Entry 8U7I (electron microscopy, 2.57 A resolution); this record covers chains A and D of the 16 polymer chains in the assembly.

Chain A (and D):
Name: Endonuclease GajA
Organism: Bacillus cereus VD045
Notes: chain D of this document is another copy of the same molecule, construct and numbering; everything in this record applies to it too
UniProtKB: J8H9C1 (GAJA_BACC6); numbering as in UniProt (aligned over 2-578)
Sequence (675 residues; row label = number of the first residue in the row; numbers below 1 keep their minus sign (Met-96 is residue -96)):
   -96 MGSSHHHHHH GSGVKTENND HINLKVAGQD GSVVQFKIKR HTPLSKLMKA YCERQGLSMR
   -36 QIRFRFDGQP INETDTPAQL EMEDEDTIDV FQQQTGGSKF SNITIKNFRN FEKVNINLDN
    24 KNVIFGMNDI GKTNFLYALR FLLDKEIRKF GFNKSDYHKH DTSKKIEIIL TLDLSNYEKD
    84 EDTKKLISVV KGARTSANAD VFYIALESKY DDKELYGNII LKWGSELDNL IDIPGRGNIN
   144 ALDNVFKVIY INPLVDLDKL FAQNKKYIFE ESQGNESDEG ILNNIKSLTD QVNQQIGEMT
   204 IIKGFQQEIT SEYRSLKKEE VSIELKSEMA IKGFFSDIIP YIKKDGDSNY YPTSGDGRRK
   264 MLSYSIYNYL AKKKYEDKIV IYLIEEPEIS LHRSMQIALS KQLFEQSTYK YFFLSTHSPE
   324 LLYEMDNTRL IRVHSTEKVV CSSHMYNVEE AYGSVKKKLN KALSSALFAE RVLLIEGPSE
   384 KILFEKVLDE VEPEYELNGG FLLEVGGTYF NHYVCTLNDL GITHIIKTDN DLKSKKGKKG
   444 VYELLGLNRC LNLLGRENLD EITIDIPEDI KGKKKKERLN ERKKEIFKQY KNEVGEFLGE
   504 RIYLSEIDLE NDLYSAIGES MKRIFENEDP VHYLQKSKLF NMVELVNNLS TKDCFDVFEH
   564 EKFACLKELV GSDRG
Disordered / not traced: -96 to -72, -41 to -39, -26 to -11, 256-257, 576-578
Sequence notes: expression tag (-96 to 1)
Swiss-Prot annotation at these positions:
  - binding site (ATP): Asp32 to Thr36
  - binding site (a divalent metal cation): Glu379, Glu383, Asp463, Glu464, Glu513
  - site (Interaction with GajB): Lys94, Arg97
  - mutagenesis: Lys35 (K35A: Retains endonuclease activity), His320 (H320A: Retains endonuclease activity, ATP only partially inhibits endonuclease activity), Glu379 (E379A: Loss of endonuclease activity), Asp511 (D511A: Loss of endonuclease activity), Lys541 (K541A: Loss of endonuclease activity)
From the paper describing this entry:
  - self-association interface (contacts with another copy of this molecule); pairs are residue here / residue on that copy: Asp135-Arg139 (hydrogen bond)
  - catalytic residues: Gly409 (by similarity / conservation)

Interface between chain A and chain D:
Residue-residue contacts - 139 pairs, chain A then chain D:
  Phe164(A) with Leu228(D), hydrophobic
  Ile171(A) with Phe208(D), hydrophobic
  Phe172(A) with Ile204(D); Leu228(D), hydrophobic
  Ser175(A) with Ile204(D)
  Gln176(A) with Ile204(D)
  Asn178(A) with Thr203(D)
  Asp181(A) with Met202(D); Thr203(D), hydrogen bond (side chain-backbone); Ile204(D)
  Ile184(A) with Gln198(D); Glu201(D); Met202(D), hydrophobic
  Leu185(A) with Met202(D), hydrophobic
  Asn187(A) with Gln198(D), hydrogen bond
  Ile188(A) with Gln198(D); Ile199(D), hydrophobic
  Leu191(A) with Leu191(D), hydrophobic; Gln194(D); Val195(D), hydrophobic
  Gln194(A) with Leu191(D)
  Val195(A) with Leu191(D), hydrophobic
  Gln198(A) with Ile184(D); Asn187(D), hydrogen bond; Ile188(D)
  Ile199(A) with Ile188(D), hydrophobic; Phe237(D), hydrophobic
  Glu201(A) with Ile184(D)
  Met202(A) with Asp181(D); Ile184(D), hydrophobic; Leu185(D), hydrophobic
  Thr203(A) with Asn178(D), hydrogen bond; Asp181(D), hydrogen bond
  Ile204(A) with Phe172(D), hydrophobic; Ser175(D); Gln176(D); Asp181(D)
  Ile205(A) with Ile241(D), hydrophobic
  Phe208(A) with Ile171(D), hydrophobic; Tyr272(D)
  Glu211(A) with Tyr272(D)
  Ile212(A) with Ser268(D); Ile269(D); Tyr272(D), hydrophobic
  Glu215(A) with Ser268(D); Asn271(D); Lys275(D), salt bridge
  Tyr216(A) with Arg261(D), hydrogen bond (side chain-backbone); Met264(D), hydrophobic; Leu265(D); Ser268(D)
  Arg217(A) with Asp248(D), salt bridge
  Leu219(A) with Met264(D); Ser268(D); Ala301(D); Gln305(D)
  Glu222(A) with Lys247(D), salt bridge; Arg261(D), salt bridge
  Glu223(A) with Asp248(D), hydrogen bond (backbone-backbone)
  Val224(A) with Ile245(D), hydrophobic; Lys246(D); Lys247(D); Asp248(D), hydrogen bond (backbone-side chain)
  Ser225(A) with Tyr244(D); Ile245(D); Lys246(D), hydrogen bond (backbone-backbone); Asp248(D), hydrogen bond
  Ile226(A) with Tyr244(D); Ile245(D), hydrophobic; Leu265(D), hydrophobic
  Glu227(A) with Ile242(D); Pro243(D); Tyr244(D), hydrogen bond (backbone-backbone); Lys246(D); Tyr253(D)
  Leu228(A) with Phe164(D), hydrophobic; Phe172(D), hydrophobic; Ile241(D), hydrophobic; Ile242(D); Pro243(D), hydrophobic
  Lys229(A) with Ile241(D); Ile242(D), hydrogen bond (backbone-backbone); Tyr244(D); Tyr253(D), hydrogen bond
  Ser230(A) with Met232(D); Asp240(D), hydrogen bond
  Glu231(A) with Asp240(D), hydrogen bond (backbone-side chain); Ile242(D)
  Met232(A) with Ser230(D); Met232(D), hydrophobic; Asp240(D), hydrogen bond (backbone-side chain)
  Ile234(A) with Tyr244(D); Tyr253(D), hydrophobic
  Phe237(A) with Ile199(D), hydrophobic
  Asp240(A) with Ser230(D), hydrogen bond; Glu231(D), hydrogen bond (side chain-backbone); Met232(D), hydrogen bond (side chain-backbone)
  Ile241(A) with Ile205(D), hydrophobic; Leu228(D), hydrophobic; Lys229(D)
  Ile242(A) with Glu227(D); Leu228(D); Lys229(D), hydrogen bond (backbone-backbone); Glu231(D)
  Pro243(A) with Glu227(D); Leu228(D), hydrophobic
  Tyr244(A) with Ser225(D); Ile226(D); Glu227(D), hydrogen bond (backbone-backbone); Lys229(D); Ile234(D)
  Ile245(A) with Val224(D), hydrophobic; Ser225(D); Ile226(D), hydrophobic
  Lys246(A) with Val224(D); Ser225(D), hydrogen bond (backbone-backbone); Glu227(D)
  Lys247(A) with Glu222(D), salt bridge; Val224(D)
  Asp248(A) with Arg217(D), salt bridge; Glu223(D); Val224(D), hydrogen bond (side chain-backbone); Ser225(D), hydrogen bond
  Tyr253(A) with Lys229(D), hydrogen bond; Ile234(D), hydrophobic
  Arg261(A) with Tyr216(D); Glu222(D), salt bridge
  Met264(A) with Leu219(D)
  Leu265(A) with Tyr216(D), hydrophobic; Ile226(D), hydrophobic
  Ser268(A) with Tyr216(D); Leu219(D)
  Ile269(A) with Ile212(D), hydrophobic
  Asn271(A) with Glu215(D)
  Tyr272(A) with Phe208(D); Glu211(D)
  Lys275(A) with Glu215(D), salt bridge
  Ala301(A) with Leu219(D)
  Gln305(A) with Leu219(D)
Interface residues without a listed pair, chain A (69 interface residues in all): Ser180, Thr192, Ser218, Lys220, Ala233, Gly260, Tyr267, Met298
Interface residues without a listed pair, chain D (68 interface residues in all): Ser180, Thr192, Ser218, Lys220, Ala233, Gly260, Tyr267

Summary:
69 residues of chain A face 68 of chain D across their interface, with 25 hydrogen bonds and 8 salt bridges.
Among the polar pairs are Glu215(A)-Lys275(D), Arg217(A)-Asp248(D) and Glu222(A)-Lys247(D). The paper reports
the catalytic residue Gly409(A); a self-association interface involving Asp135(A).
Both chains are Endonuclease GajA (Bacillus cereus VD045). Entry 8U7I (Structure of the phage immune evasion
protein Gad1 bound to the Gabija GajAB complex) was determined by electron microscopy together with 8SM3 from
the same study.
